PDB entry 5KNC | X-ray diffraction, 3.02 A resolution | chains F and G of the 8 polymer chains in the assembly

# Chain F
Protein: V-type sodium ATPase subunit B
Organism: Enterococcus hirae ATCC 9790
UniProtKB: Q08637 (NTPB_ENTHA); numbering as in UniProt (aligned over 1-458)
Amino-acid sequence (465 residues; numbered -6 to 458; the number before each row is that of its first residue; numbers below 1 keep their minus sign (Gly-6 is residue -6)):
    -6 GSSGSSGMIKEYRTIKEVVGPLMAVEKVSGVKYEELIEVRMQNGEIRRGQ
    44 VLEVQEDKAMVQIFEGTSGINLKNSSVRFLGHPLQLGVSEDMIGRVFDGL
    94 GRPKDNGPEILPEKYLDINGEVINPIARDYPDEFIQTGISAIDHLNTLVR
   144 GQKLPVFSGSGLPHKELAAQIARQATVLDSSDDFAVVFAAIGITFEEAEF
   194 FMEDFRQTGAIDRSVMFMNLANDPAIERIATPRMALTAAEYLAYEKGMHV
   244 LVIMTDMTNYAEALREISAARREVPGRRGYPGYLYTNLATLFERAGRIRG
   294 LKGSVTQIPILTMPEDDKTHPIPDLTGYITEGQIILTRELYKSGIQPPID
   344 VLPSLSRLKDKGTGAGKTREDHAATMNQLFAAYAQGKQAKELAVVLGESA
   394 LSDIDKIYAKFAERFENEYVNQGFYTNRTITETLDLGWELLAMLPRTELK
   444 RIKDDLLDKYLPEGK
Disordered / not traced: -6 to 0, 456-458
Sequence notes: expression tag (-6 to 0)
Small-molecule neighbours: ADP (adenosine-5'-diphosphate): Leu348, Ser349, Arg350, Lys352, Asp353
What the authors report for this chain:
  - binding site for ADP: Arg350

# Chain G
Protein: V-type sodium ATPase subunit D
Organism: Enterococcus hirae ATCC 9790
UniProtKB: P43435 (NTPD_ENTHA); residue numbers follow UniProt; this construct covers 1-210
Amino-acid sequence (217 residues; row label = number of the first residue in the row; numbers below 1 keep their minus sign (Gly-6 is residue -6)):
    -6 GSSGSSGMRLNVNPTRMELTRLKKQLTTATRGHKLLKDKQDELMRQFILL
    44 IRKNNELRQAIEKETQTAMKDFVLAKSTVEEAFIDELLALPAENVSISVV
    94 EKNIMSVKVPLMNFQYDETLNETPLEYGYLHSNAELDRSIDGFTQLLPKL
   144 LKLAEVEKTCQLMAEEIEKTRRRVNALEYMTIPQLEETIYYIKMKLEENE
   194 RAEVTRLIKVKNMGTEE
Disordered / not traced: -6 to 1, 111-120, 207-210
Sequence notes: expression tag (-6 to 0)

# How chain F and chain G interact
Contacting residue pairs (18; chain F residue first):
  Arg265(F) - Met206(G)
  Val267(F) - Val203(G)  hydrophobic
  Pro268(F) - Arg199(G)
  Gly269(F) - Glu196(G)
  Arg271(F) - Lys188(G)
  Arg271(F) - Glu196(G)  hydrogen bond (backbone-side chain)
  Arg271(F) - Arg199(G)
  Gly272(F) - Arg199(G)
  Asp310(F) - Pro7(G)
  Thr312(F) - Asn6(G)
  Thr312(F) - Pro7(G)
  Ala386(F) - Arg165(G)
  Val387(F) - Arg165(G)  hydrogen bond (backbone-side chain)
  Val388(F) - Arg165(G)  hydrogen bond (backbone-side chain)
  Val388(F) - Arg166(G)
  Leu389(F) - Arg165(G)
  Gly390(F) - Arg165(G)
  Ala393(F) - Lys162(G)
Also at the interface, not in a pair above, chain F (16 interface residues in all): Arg270, Glu308
Also at the interface, not in a pair above, chain G (14 interface residues in all): Thr8, Ala169, Tyr184, Asn192

# Overview
The interface between chain F and chain G involves 16 residues on one side and 14 on the other, with 3
hydrogen bonds. Polar pairs include Arg271(F)-Glu196(G), Val387(F)-Arg165(G) and Val388(F)-Arg165(G). Ligands
of chain F: ADP. From the paper: a binding site for ADP at Arg350(F).
Chain F is V-type sodium ATPase subunit B and chain G is V-type sodium ATPase subunit D, both from
Enterococcus hirae ATCC 9790; the structure, Crystal structure of the 3 ADP-bound V1 complex, was determined
by X-ray diffraction together with 5KNB and 5KND from the same study.
